3LOX - chains C and D of the 4 polymer chains in the assembly; structure by X-ray diffraction, 2.65 A resolution.

# Chain C
Molecule: HCV NS3 Protease
Organism: Hepatitis C virus subtype 1a
Reference sequence: Q9ELS8 (Q9ELS8_9HEPC); residues 1-181 here correspond to UniProt positions 1027-1207 (UniProt number = residue number + 1026)
Chain sequence (200 residues; numbered -10 to 189; the number before each row is that of its first residue; numbers below 1 keep their minus sign (Met-10 is residue -10)):
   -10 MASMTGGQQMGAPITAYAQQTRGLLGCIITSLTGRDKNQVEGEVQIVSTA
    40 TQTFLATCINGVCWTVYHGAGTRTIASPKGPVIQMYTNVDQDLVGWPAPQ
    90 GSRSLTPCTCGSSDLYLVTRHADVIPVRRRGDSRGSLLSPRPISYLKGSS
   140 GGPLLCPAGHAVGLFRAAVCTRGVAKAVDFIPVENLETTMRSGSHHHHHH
Unresolved in the structure: -10 to 28, 180-189
Construct notes: expression tag (-10 to 0, 182-189); conflict Arg119 (Gln1145 in Q9ELS8)
Metal / ion sites: Zn2+: Cys97, Cys99, Cys145

# Chain D
Molecule: HCV NS4a(21-39) peptide
Chain sequence (23 residues; row label = number of the first residue in the row):
    19 KKGSVVIVGRIVLSGKPAIIPKK
Unresolved in the structure: 19-20, 37-41

# Chain C / chain D interface
Residue-residue contacts (40):
  Val29(C) - Arg28(D)  hydrogen bond (backbone-side chain)
  Val29(C) - Val30(D)  hydrophobic
  Val29(C) - Lys34(D)
  Val29(C) - Pro35(D)
  Val29(C) - Ala36(D)  hydrophobic
  Glu30(C) - Val30(D)
  Gly31(C) - Ile29(D)
  Glu32(C) - Ile29(D)  hydrogen bond (backbone-backbone)
  Glu32(C) - Val30(D)
  Glu32(C) - Leu31(D)  hydrogen bond (side chain-backbone)
  Val33(C) - Arg28(D)
  Val33(C) - Ile29(D)  hydrogen bond (backbone-backbone)
  Gln34(C) - Gly27(D)
  Ile35(C) - Ile25(D)
  Ile35(C) - Val26(D)  hydrogen bond (backbone-backbone)
  Ile35(C) - Gly27(D)  hydrogen bond (backbone-backbone)
  Val36(C) - Val23(D)  hydrophobic
  Val36(C) - Val24(D)
  Val36(C) - Ile25(D)  hydrophobic
  Ser37(C) - Val23(D)
  Ser37(C) - Val24(D)  hydrogen bond (backbone-backbone)
  Ser37(C) - Val26(D)
  Arg62(C) - Gly21(D)
  Arg62(C) - Ser22(D)
  Arg62(C) - Val23(D)
  Thr63(C) - Ser22(D)  hydrogen bond (backbone-side chain)
  Thr63(C) - Val23(D)  hydrogen bond (backbone-backbone)
  Ile64(C) - Ser22(D)
  Ile64(C) - Val23(D)
  Ala65(C) - Ser22(D)
  Ala65(C) - Val23(D)  hydrogen bond (backbone-backbone)
  Ala65(C) - Val24(D)  hydrophobic
  Trp85(C) - Val23(D)  hydrophobic
  Pro88(C) - Ile25(D)  hydrophobic
  Gly90(C) - Arg28(D)
  Leu94(C) - Leu31(D)  hydrophobic
  Val107(C) - Leu31(D)  hydrophobic
  Thr108(C) - Ile29(D)
  Ala111(C) - Ile29(D)
  Leu144(C) - Leu31(D)  hydrophobic
Interface residues without a listed pair, chain C (26 interface residues in all): Thr38, Phe43, Ala59, Pro70, Arg109

# Overview
The interface between chain C and chain D involves 26 residues on one side and 14 on the other; the contacts
include 10 hydrogen bonds. Polar contacts include Val29(C)-Arg28(D), Glu32(C)-Leu31(D) and Thr63(C)-Ser22(D).
Cys97(C), Cys99(C) and Cys145(C) coordinate Zn2+.
Chain C is HCV NS3 Protease (Hepatitis C virus subtype 1a) and chain D is HCV NS4a(21-39) peptide; the
structure, HCV NS3-4a protease domain with a ketoamide inhibitor derivative of Boceprevir bound, was
determined by X-ray diffraction.
